PDB entry 1QNE | X-ray diffraction, 1.90 A resolution | chains A and D of the 3 polymer chains in the assembly

# Chain A
Molecule: Transcription initiation factor tfiid-1
From: Arabidopsis thaliana
UniProt: P28147 (TF21_ARATH); numbering as in UniProt (aligned over 1-200)
Chain sequence (200 residues; row label = number of the first residue in the row):
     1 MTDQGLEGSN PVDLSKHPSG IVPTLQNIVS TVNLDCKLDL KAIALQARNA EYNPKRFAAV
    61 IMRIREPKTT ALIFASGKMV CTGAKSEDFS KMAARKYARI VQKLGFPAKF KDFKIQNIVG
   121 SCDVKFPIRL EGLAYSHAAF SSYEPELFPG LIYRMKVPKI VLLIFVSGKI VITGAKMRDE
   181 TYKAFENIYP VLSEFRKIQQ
Not modelled in the structure: 1-11, 199-200
What the authors report for this chain:
  - binding site for the 14-nt DNA strand: Val-29, Phe-57, Leu-72, Phe-74, Asn-117, Val-119, Phe-148, Leu-163
  - binding site for the 14-nt DNA strand (chain D): Asn-27, Pro-149
  - specificity-determining residues: Val-29, Val-119, Leu-163 (proposed by the authors, not directly observed)

# Chain D
Molecule: 14-nt DNA strand
Sequence (14 nucleotides; each row starts with the number of its first residue):
   215 TGCCCTTTTA TAGC

# Interface between chain A and chain D
Residue-residue contacts (35):
  Gln-26(A) / DT223(D)  sugar contact
  Gln-26(A) / DA224(D)  sugar contact
  Asn-27(A) / DT222(D)  hydrogen bond to the base
  Asn-27(A) / DT223(D)  hydrogen bond to the base
  Val-29(A) / DT222(D)  base contact
  Arg-56(A) / DT220(D)  salt bridge to the phosphate
  Arg-56(A) / DT221(D)  salt bridge to the phosphate
  Phe-57(A) / DC219(D)  base contact
  Phe-57(A) / DT220(D)  base contact
  Ile-61(A) / DT221(D)  sugar contact
  Arg-63(A) / DT221(D)  phosphate contact
  Arg-63(A) / DT222(D)  salt bridge to the phosphate
  Thr-70(A) / DT221(D)  phosphate contact
  Thr-70(A) / DT222(D)  hydrogen bond to the phosphate
  Leu-72(A) / DT220(D)  base contact
  Leu-72(A) / DT221(D)  base contact
  Thr-82(A) / DT221(D)  base contact
  Thr-82(A) / DT222(D)  hydrogen bond to the sugar
  Gly-83(A) / DT222(D)  phosphate contact
  Lys-85(A) / DT223(D)  phosphate contact
  Val-119(A) / DT223(D)  base contact
  Val-119(A) / DA224(D)  base contact
  Ser-121(A) / DA224(D)  sugar contact
  Phe-148(A) / DT225(D)  base contact
  Phe-148(A) / DA226(D)  base contact
  Pro-149(A) / DA226(D)  base contact
  Pro-149(A) / DG227(D)  sugar contact
  Leu-163(A) / DT225(D)  base contact
  Phe-165(A) / DT225(D)  base contact
  Phe-165(A) / DA226(D)  sugar contact
  Ser-167(A) / DA226(D)  hydrogen bond to the phosphate
  Lys-169(A) / DT225(D)  phosphate contact
  Lys-169(A) / DA226(D)  phosphate contact
  Val-171(A) / DA224(D)  base contact
  Val-171(A) / DT225(D)  sugar contact
Interface residues without a listed pair, chain A (22 interface residues in all): Lys-68

# In short
The interface between chain A and chain D involves 22 residues on one side and 9 on the other; the contacts
include 5 hydrogen bonds and 3 salt bridges. Among the polar pairs are Asn-27(A)/DT222(D), Asn-27(A)/DT223(D)
and Thr-82(A)/DT222(D). The paper reports a binding site for the 14-nt DNA strand at Val-29(A), Phe-57(A) and
Leu-72(A) among others; a binding site for the 14-nt DNA strand (chain D) at Asn-27(A) and Pro-149(A).
Here chain A is Transcription initiation factor tfiid-1 (Arabidopsis thaliana) and chain D is a 14-nt DNA
strand. Entry 1QNE (Crystal structure of the Adenovirus major late promoter TATA box bound to wild-type TBP
(Arabidopsis thaliana ...) was determined by X-ray diffraction (same publication as 1QN3, 1QN4, 1QN5, 1QN6,
1QN7, 1QN8 and 4 further entries).
